Entry 2H90 (X-ray diffraction, 1.42 A resolution); this record covers chain A.

Chain A:
Protein: Xenobiotic reductase A
From: Pseudomonas putida
UniProtKB: Q88NF7 (Q88NF7_PSEPK); residue numbers follow UniProt; this construct covers 2-360
Amino-acid sequence (359 residues; numbered 2 to 360; the number before each row is that of its first residue):
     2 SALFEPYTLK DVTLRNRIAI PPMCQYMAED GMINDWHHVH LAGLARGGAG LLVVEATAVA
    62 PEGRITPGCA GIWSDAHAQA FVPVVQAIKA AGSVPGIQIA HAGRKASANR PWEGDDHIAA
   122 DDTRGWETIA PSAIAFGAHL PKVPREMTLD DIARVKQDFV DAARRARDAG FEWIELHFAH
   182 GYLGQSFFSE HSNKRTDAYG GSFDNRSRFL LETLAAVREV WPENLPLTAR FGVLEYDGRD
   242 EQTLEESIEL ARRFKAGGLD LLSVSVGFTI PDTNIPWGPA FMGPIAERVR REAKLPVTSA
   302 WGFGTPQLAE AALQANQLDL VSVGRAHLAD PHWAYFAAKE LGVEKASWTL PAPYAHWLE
Small-molecule neighbours:
  - coumarin (COU), molecule 1: Cys25, Tyr27, Ile66, His178, His181, Tyr183, Trp358
  - coumarin (COU), molecule 2: Met28, Trp37, Arg47, Ala91, Ala92, Pro352
  - FMN (flavin mononucleotide): Pro22, Pro23, Met24, Cys25, Glu56, Ala57, Gln99, His178, His181, Arg231, Ala301, Trp302, Gly303, Ser323, Val324, Gly325, Arg326, Leu329, Pro354, Trp358
What the authors report for this chain:
  - binding site for flavin mononucleotide: Cys25
  - binding site for coumarin: His178, His181
  - specificity-determining residues: His178, His181
  - catalytic residues: Tyr183 (proposed by the authors, not directly observed)

Overview:
Bound to chain A: flavin mononucleotide and coumarin. From the paper: the catalytic residue Tyr183; a binding
site for coumarin at His178 and His181.
Chain A is Xenobiotic reductase A (Pseudomonas putida); the structure, Xenobiotic reductase A in complex with
coumarin, was determined by X-ray diffraction together with 2H8X and 2H8Z from the same study.
